PDB entry 9DDR | X-ray diffraction, 2.15 A resolution | chains A and B

[Chain A]
Name: DNA polymerase iota
From: Homo sapiens
Notes: EC 2.7.7.7
UniProtKB: Q9UNA4 (POLI_HUMAN); residues 1-420 here correspond to UniProt positions 26-445 (UniProt number = residue number + 25)
Amino-acid sequence (420 residues; row label = number of the first residue in the row):
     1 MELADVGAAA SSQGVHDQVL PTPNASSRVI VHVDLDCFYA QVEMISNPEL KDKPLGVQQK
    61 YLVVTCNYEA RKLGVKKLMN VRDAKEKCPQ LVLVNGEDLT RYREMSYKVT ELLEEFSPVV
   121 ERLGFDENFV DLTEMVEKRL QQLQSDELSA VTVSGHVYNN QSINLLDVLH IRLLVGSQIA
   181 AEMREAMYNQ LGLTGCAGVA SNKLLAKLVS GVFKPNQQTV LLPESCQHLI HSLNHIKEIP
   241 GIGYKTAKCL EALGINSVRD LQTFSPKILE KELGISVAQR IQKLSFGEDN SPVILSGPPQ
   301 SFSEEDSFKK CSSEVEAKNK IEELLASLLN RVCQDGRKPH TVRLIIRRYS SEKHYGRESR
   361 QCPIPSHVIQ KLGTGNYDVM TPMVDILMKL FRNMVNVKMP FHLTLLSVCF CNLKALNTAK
Not modelled in the structure: 1-25, 351-355, 371-378, 395-403, 415-420
Swiss-Prot annotation at these positions:
  - active site: Glu-127 (Proton acceptor)
  - binding site (Mg(2+)): Asp-34, Leu-35, Asp-126
  - binding site (Mn(2+)): Asp-34, Leu-35, Asp-126
  - binding site (a 2'-deoxyribonucleoside 5'-triphosphate): Tyr-39, Arg-71
Bound ions: Ca2+ site 1: Asp-34, Leu-35, Asp-126 (together with dTTP); Ca2+ site 2: Asp-34, Asp-126, Glu-127 (together with dTTP) (shared with DC18(B) of chain B)
Ligand contacts: dTTP (TTP): Asp-34, Leu-35, Asp-36, Cys-37, Phe-38, Tyr-39, Gln-59, Val-64, Thr-65, Tyr-68, Arg-71, Lys-77, Leu-78, Asp-126, Lys-214

[Chain B]
Molecule: 18-nt DNA strand
Sequence (18 nucleotides; row label = number of the first residue in the row):
     1 TCAAGGGTCC TAGGACCC
Not modelled in the structure: 1-2
Bound ions: Ca2+: DC18 (together with dTTP) (shared with Asp-34(A), Asp-126(A), Glu-127(A) of chain A)
Ligand contacts: dTTP (TTP): DA4, DG5, DC18

[How chain A and chain B interact]
Contacting residue pairs - 25 pairs, chain A then chain B:
  Leu-123(A) / DC17(B)  sugar contact
  Asp-126(A) / DC18(B)  phosphate contact
  Glu-127(A) / DC18(B)  phosphate contact
  Lys-207(A) / DC18(B)  salt bridge to the phosphate
  Ile-239(A) / DC17(B)  phosphate contact
  Pro-240(A) / DC17(B)  phosphate contact
  Gly-241(A) / DC16(B)  phosphate contact
  Gly-241(A) / DC17(B)  hydrogen bond to the phosphate
  Ile-242(A) / DC16(B)  phosphate contact
  Ile-242(A) / DC17(B)  phosphate contact
  Gly-243(A) / DC16(B)  hydrogen bond to the phosphate
  Gly-243(A) / DC17(B)  phosphate contact
  Tyr-244(A) / DC16(B)  phosphate contact
  Lys-245(A) / DA15(B)  phosphate contact
  Lys-245(A) / DC16(B)  hydrogen bond to the phosphate
  Thr-246(A) / DA15(B)  phosphate contact
  Thr-246(A) / DC16(B)  hydrogen bond to the phosphate
  Glu-358(A) / DG13(B)  phosphate contact
  Ser-359(A) / DA12(B)  sugar contact
  Ser-359(A) / DG13(B)  hydrogen bond to the phosphate
  Arg-360(A) / DA12(B)  phosphate contact
  Gln-361(A) / DT11(B)  hydrogen bond to the phosphate
  Gln-361(A) / DA12(B)  hydrogen bond to the phosphate
  Cys-362(A) / DT11(B)  phosphate contact
  Pro-363(A) / DT11(B)  phosphate contact
Other interface residues (no listed pair), chain A (23 interface residues in all): Gly-124, Thr-341, Arg-343, Arg-357, Asn-412
Other interface residues (no listed pair), chain B (9 interface residues in all): DC10, DG14

[In short]
The interface between chain A and chain B involves 23 residues on one side and 9 on the other; the contacts
include 7 hydrogen bonds and 1 salt bridge. Among the polar pairs are Gly-241(A)/DC17(B), Gly-243(A)/DC16(B)
and Lys-245(A)/DC16(B).
Chain A is DNA polymerase iota (Homo sapiens) and chain B is an 18-nt DNA strand; the structure, Ternary
substrate complex of DNA polymerase iota with DNA (template A), Ca2+, and dTTP, was determined by X-ray
diffraction together with 9DQT, 9DQU, 9DR7, 9DR9, 9DRB, 9DRC and 9NJH from the same study.
